Entry 4D5G (X-ray diffraction, 2.00 A resolution); this record covers chains A and B.

Chain A (and B):
Name: Cyclohexane-1,2-dione hydrolase
Source organism: Azoarcus sp
Notes: EC 3.7.1.11; chain B of this document is another copy of the same molecule, construct and numbering; everything in this record applies to it too
UniProt: P0CH62 (CHDH_AZOSP); residue numbers follow UniProt; this construct covers 1-589
Amino-acid sequence (589 residues; row label = number of the first residue in the row):
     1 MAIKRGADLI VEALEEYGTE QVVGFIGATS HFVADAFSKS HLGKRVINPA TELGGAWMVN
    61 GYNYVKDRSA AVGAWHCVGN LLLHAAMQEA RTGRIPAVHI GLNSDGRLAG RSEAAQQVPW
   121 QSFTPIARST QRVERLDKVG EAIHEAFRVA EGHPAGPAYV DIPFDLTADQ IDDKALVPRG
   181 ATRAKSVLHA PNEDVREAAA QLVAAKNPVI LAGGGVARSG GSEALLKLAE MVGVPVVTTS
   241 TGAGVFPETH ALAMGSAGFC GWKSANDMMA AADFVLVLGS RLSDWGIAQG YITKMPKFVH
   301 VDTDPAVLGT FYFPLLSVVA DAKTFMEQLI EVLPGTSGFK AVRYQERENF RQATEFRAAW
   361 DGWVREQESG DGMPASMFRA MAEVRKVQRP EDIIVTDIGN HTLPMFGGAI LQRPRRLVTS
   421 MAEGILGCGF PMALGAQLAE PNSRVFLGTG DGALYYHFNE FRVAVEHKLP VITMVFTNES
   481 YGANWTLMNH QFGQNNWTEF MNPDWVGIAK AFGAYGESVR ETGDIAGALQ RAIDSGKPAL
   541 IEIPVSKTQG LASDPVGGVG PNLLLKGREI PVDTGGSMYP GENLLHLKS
Disordered / not traced: 1, 588-589 (chain B: 1, 589)
Construct notes: engineered mutation Ala-28 (His in P0CH62)
UniProt features mapped onto this chain:
  - binding site (thiamine diphosphate): Glu-52
  - binding site (Mg(2+)): Asp-451, Asn-478
Residues lining bound ligands:
  - 1PG (2-(2-{2-[2-(2-methoxy-ethoxy)-ethoxy]-ethoxy}-ethoxy)-ethanol): Gly-513, Ala-514, Tyr-515, Ser-535, Lys-537
  - FAD (flavin-adenine dinucleotide): Thr-92, Gly-93, Arg-94, His-153, Gly-213, Gly-214, Gly-215, Arg-218, Ser-219, Thr-239, Ser-240, Thr-241, Ala-257, Gly-258, Phe-259, Cys-260, Gly-261, Gly-279, Ser-280, Arg-281, Leu-282, Ser-283, Trp-285, Gly-286, Ile-287, Asp-302, Thr-303, Asp-304, Val-307, Ala-320, Asp-321, Ala-322, Ile-398, Thr-402, Phe-406, Ser-420, Met-421, Ala-422, Gly-424, Leu-551
  - Mg2+ (MG): Asp-451, Gly-452, Phe-476, Asn-478, Ser-480, Tyr-481, Gly-482
  - thiamine diphosphate (TPP), molecule 1: Phe-25, Ile-26, Gly-27, Glu-52, His-76, Val-78, Gly-79, Leu-82, Gln-116
  - thiamine diphosphate (TPP), molecule 2: Ile-398, Gly-399, Asn-400, His-401, Gly-424, Ile-425, Leu-426, Gly-450, Asp-451, Gly-452, Ala-453, Tyr-456, Asn-478, Ser-480, Tyr-481, Gly-482, Ala-483, Asn-484, Phe-500

Chain A / chain B interface:
Contacting residue pairs (211; chain A residue first):
  Arg-5(A) / Phe-492(B)
  Gly-24(A) / Trp-497(B)
  Phe-25(A) / Tyr-456(B)
  Phe-25(A) / Tyr-481(B)
  Phe-25(A) / Trp-497(B)
  Ile-26(A) / Tyr-481(B)  hydrophobic
  Ile-26(A) / Asn-484(B)
  Ile-26(A) / Met-488(B)  hydrophobic
  Ile-26(A) / Asn-496(B)
  Ile-26(A) / Trp-497(B)
  Gly-27(A) / Asn-484(B)
  Ala-28(A) / Leu-563(B)  hydrophobic
  His-31(A) / Asn-484(B)  hydrogen bond
  His-31(A) / Leu-487(B)
  His-31(A) / Met-488(B)
  His-31(A) / Gln-491(B)  hydrogen bond
  His-31(A) / Phe-492(B)
  Phe-32(A) / Gln-491(B)
  Phe-32(A) / Phe-492(B)  hydrophobic
  Phe-32(A) / Leu-565(B)
  Ala-34(A) / Met-488(B)  hydrophobic
  Ala-34(A) / Trp-497(B)  hydrophobic
  Asp-35(A) / Phe-492(B)
  Phe-37(A) / Trp-497(B)  hydrophobic
  Ser-38(A) / Asn-496(B)
  Val-46(A) / Trp-497(B)
  Asn-48(A) / Trp-497(B)
  Pro-49(A) / Tyr-481(B)
  Ala-50(A) / Tyr-455(B)  hydrophobic
  Ala-50(A) / Tyr-456(B)
  Thr-51(A) / Tyr-456(B)
  Glu-52(A) / Tyr-456(B)  hydrogen bond
  Leu-53(A) / Leu-82(B)  hydrophobic
  Val-78(A) / Glu-423(B)
  Leu-81(A) / His-84(B)
  Leu-81(A) / Ala-85(B)
  Leu-81(A) / Gln-88(B)
  Leu-82(A) / Leu-53(B)  hydrophobic
  His-84(A) / Leu-81(B)
  His-84(A) / His-84(B)
  Ala-85(A) / Leu-81(B)
  Ala-85(A) / Leu-82(B)  hydrophobic
  Gln-88(A) / Leu-81(B)
  Gln-88(A) / Pro-119(B)
  Arg-94(A) / Glu-113(B)  salt bridge
  Asp-105(A) / Leu-565(B)
  Leu-108(A) / Asp-284(B)
  Leu-108(A) / Tyr-291(B)  hydrophobic
  Arg-111(A) / Tyr-291(B)
  Arg-111(A) / Phe-311(B)
  Ser-112(A) / Thr-310(B)
  Glu-113(A) / Arg-94(B)  salt bridge
  Glu-113(A) / Arg-281(B)  salt bridge
  Glu-113(A) / Ser-283(B)
  Glu-113(A) / Asp-284(B)  hydrogen bond (backbone-backbone)
  Glu-113(A) / Tyr-291(B)  hydrogen bond (backbone-side chain)
  Glu-113(A) / Val-307(B)
  Ala-114(A) / Asp-284(B)
  Ala-114(A) / Tyr-291(B)  hydrogen bond (backbone-side chain)
  Ala-115(A) / Asp-284(B)  hydrogen bond (backbone-side chain)
  Ala-115(A) / Trp-285(B)
  Ala-115(A) / Ala-422(B)
  Gln-116(A) / Trp-285(B)
  Gln-116(A) / Glu-423(B)  hydrogen bond (backbone-side chain)
  Gln-116(A) / Gly-424(B)
  Pro-119(A) / Gln-88(B)
  Pro-119(A) / Pro-125(B)
  Pro-119(A) / Ile-126(B)  hydrophobic
  Gln-121(A) / Pro-125(B)
  Ser-122(A) / His-84(B)
  Ser-122(A) / Ser-122(B)  hydrogen bond (side chain-backbone)
  Ser-122(A) / Pro-125(B)
  Ser-122(A) / Ile-126(B)
  Pro-125(A) / Gln-121(B)
  Pro-125(A) / Ser-122(B)
  Ile-126(A) / Pro-119(B)  hydrophobic
  Ile-126(A) / Ser-122(B)
  Arg-135(A) / Asp-573(B)
  Leu-136(A) / Ile-570(B)  hydrophobic
  Asp-137(A) / Tyr-579(B)
  Glu-141(A) / Pro-580(B)
  Phe-164(A) / Leu-563(B)
  Phe-164(A) / Leu-565(B)  hydrophobic
  Asp-165(A) / Leu-565(B)
  Ala-168(A) / Gly-567(B)
  Asp-169(A) / Gly-567(B)
  Asp-169(A) / Arg-568(B)  hydrogen bond (side chain-backbone)
  Asp-169(A) / Ile-570(B)
  Gln-170(A) / Arg-568(B)  hydrogen bond (backbone-backbone)
  Gln-170(A) / Glu-569(B)
  Gln-170(A) / Ile-570(B)  hydrogen bond (backbone-backbone)
  Ile-171(A) / Ile-570(B)
  Lys-174(A) / Tyr-579(B)
  Ala-175(A) / Tyr-579(B)
  Ala-175(A) / Leu-585(B)  hydrophobic
  Leu-176(A) / Tyr-579(B)  hydrophobic
  Pro-178(A) / Pro-580(B)
  Gly-180(A) / Leu-584(B)
  Arg-281(A) / Glu-113(B)  salt bridge
  Ser-283(A) / Glu-113(B)
  Asp-284(A) / Leu-108(B)
  Asp-284(A) / Glu-113(B)  hydrogen bond (backbone-backbone)
  Asp-284(A) / Ala-114(B)
  Asp-284(A) / Ala-115(B)  hydrogen bond (side chain-backbone)
  Trp-285(A) / Ala-115(B)  hydrophobic
  Trp-285(A) / Gln-116(B)
  Tyr-291(A) / Leu-108(B)  hydrophobic
  Tyr-291(A) / Arg-111(B)
  Tyr-291(A) / Glu-113(B)  hydrogen bond (side chain-backbone)
  Tyr-291(A) / Ala-114(B)  hydrogen bond (side chain-backbone)
  Val-307(A) / Glu-113(B)
  Thr-310(A) / Ser-112(B)  hydrogen bond
  Phe-311(A) / Arg-111(B)
  Ala-422(A) / Ala-115(B)
  Glu-423(A) / Val-78(B)
  Glu-423(A) / Gln-116(B)  hydrogen bond (side chain-backbone)
  Gly-424(A) / Val-78(B)
  Gly-424(A) / Gln-116(B)
  Ile-425(A) / Val-78(B)  hydrophobic
  Tyr-455(A) / Asn-459(B)  hydrogen bond (backbone-side chain)
  Tyr-455(A) / Arg-462(B)
  Tyr-455(A) / Phe-512(B)
  Tyr-456(A) / Phe-25(B)
  Tyr-456(A) / Ala-50(B)
  Tyr-456(A) / Thr-51(B)
  Tyr-456(A) / Glu-52(B)  hydrogen bond
  Tyr-456(A) / Leu-82(B)  hydrophobic
  Tyr-456(A) / Asn-459(B)  hydrogen bond (backbone-side chain)
  Phe-458(A) / Phe-458(B)  hydrophobic
  Phe-458(A) / Asn-459(B)
  Asn-459(A) / Tyr-455(B)  hydrogen bond (side chain-backbone)
  Asn-459(A) / Tyr-456(B)  hydrogen bond (side chain-backbone)
  Asn-459(A) / Phe-458(B)
  Arg-462(A) / Tyr-455(B)
  Arg-462(A) / Tyr-481(B)  hydrogen bond
  Arg-462(A) / Phe-500(B)
  Arg-462(A) / Met-501(B)
  Val-465(A) / Met-501(B)  hydrophobic
  Glu-466(A) / Phe-500(B)
  Glu-466(A) / Met-501(B)  hydrogen bond (side chain-backbone)
  Tyr-481(A) / Phe-25(B)
  Tyr-481(A) / Ile-26(B)  hydrophobic
  Tyr-481(A) / Pro-49(B)
  Tyr-481(A) / Arg-462(B)  hydrogen bond
  Asn-484(A) / Ile-26(B)
  Asn-484(A) / Gly-27(B)  hydrogen bond (side chain-backbone)
  Asn-484(A) / His-31(B)  hydrogen bond
  Leu-487(A) / His-31(B)
  Met-488(A) / Ile-26(B)  hydrophobic
  Met-488(A) / His-31(B)
  Gln-491(A) / His-31(B)
  Gln-491(A) / Phe-32(B)
  Phe-492(A) / His-31(B)
  Phe-492(A) / Phe-32(B)  hydrophobic
  Phe-492(A) / Asp-35(B)
  Asn-496(A) / Ile-26(B)
  Asn-496(A) / Ser-38(B)
  Trp-497(A) / Gly-24(B)
  Trp-497(A) / Phe-25(B)
  Trp-497(A) / Ile-26(B)
  Trp-497(A) / Ala-34(B)  hydrophobic
  Trp-497(A) / Phe-37(B)  hydrophobic
  Trp-497(A) / Val-46(B)
  Trp-497(A) / Asn-48(B)
  Trp-497(A) / Ala-74(B)
  Phe-500(A) / Arg-462(B)
  Phe-500(A) / Glu-466(B)
  Met-501(A) / Arg-462(B)
  Met-501(A) / Val-465(B)  hydrophobic
  Met-501(A) / Glu-466(B)  hydrogen bond (backbone-side chain)
  Met-501(A) / Phe-512(B)
  Pro-503(A) / Ala-511(B)
  Pro-503(A) / Phe-512(B)  hydrophobic
  Asp-504(A) / Ala-511(B)  hydrogen bond (backbone-backbone)
  Ile-508(A) / Ile-508(B)  hydrophobic
  Ile-508(A) / Ala-511(B)  hydrophobic
  Ile-508(A) / Phe-512(B)  hydrophobic
  Ala-511(A) / Pro-503(B)
  Ala-511(A) / Asp-504(B)  hydrogen bond (backbone-backbone)
  Ala-511(A) / Ile-508(B)  hydrophobic
  Phe-512(A) / Tyr-455(B)
  Phe-512(A) / Met-501(B)
  Phe-512(A) / Pro-503(B)  hydrophobic
  Phe-512(A) / Ile-508(B)  hydrophobic
  Leu-563(A) / Ala-28(B)  hydrophobic
  Leu-563(A) / His-31(B)
  Leu-563(A) / Phe-164(B)
  Leu-565(A) / Phe-32(B)
  Leu-565(A) / Asp-105(B)
  Leu-565(A) / Asp-165(B)
  Gly-567(A) / Ala-168(B)
  Gly-567(A) / Asp-169(B)
  Arg-568(A) / Asp-169(B)  hydrogen bond (backbone-side chain)
  Arg-568(A) / Gln-170(B)  hydrogen bond (backbone-backbone)
  Glu-569(A) / Ile-3(B)
  Glu-569(A) / Gln-170(B)
  Ile-570(A) / Leu-136(B)  hydrophobic
  Ile-570(A) / Asp-169(B)
  Ile-570(A) / Gln-170(B)  hydrogen bond (backbone-backbone)
  Ile-570(A) / Ile-171(B)
  Asp-573(A) / Arg-135(B)  salt bridge
  Tyr-579(A) / Asp-137(B)
  Tyr-579(A) / Lys-174(B)
  Tyr-579(A) / Ala-175(B)
  Tyr-579(A) / Leu-176(B)  hydrophobic
  Pro-580(A) / Glu-141(B)
  Pro-580(A) / Pro-178(B)
  Glu-582(A) / Ala-175(B)
  Leu-584(A) / Gly-180(B)
  Leu-585(A) / Lys-174(B)
  Leu-585(A) / Ala-175(B)  hydrophobic
Interface residues without a listed pair, chain A (111 interface residues in all): Ile-3, Ala-74, Gln-117, Asp-172, Arg-179, Leu-426, Gln-494, Thr-498, Gly-507, Leu-564, Val-572
Interface residues without a listed pair, chain B (114 interface residues in all): Arg-5, Gln-117, Asp-172, Arg-179, Leu-282, Ala-306, Ile-425, Leu-426, Thr-498, Gly-507, Lys-566, Pro-571, Val-572, Gly-581, Glu-582

Overview:
The interface between chain A and chain B involves 111 residues on one side and 114 on the other, with 34
hydrogen bonds and 5 salt bridges. Among the polar pairs are Arg-94(A)/Glu-113(B), Glu-113(A)/Arg-281(B) and
Asp-573(A)/Arg-135(B).
Both chains are Cyclohexane-1,2-dione hydrolase (Azoarcus sp). Entry 4D5G (Structure of recombinant
CDH-H28AN484A) was determined by X-ray diffraction, deposited together with 4D5E.
